3W7B - chains A and B; structure by X-ray diffraction, 2.71 A resolution.

Chain A (and B):
Protein: Formyltetrahydrofolate deformylase
From: Thermus thermophilus
Notes: EC 3.5.1.10; chain B of this document is another copy of the same molecule, construct and numbering; everything in this record applies to it too
Reference sequence: Q5SIP8 (Q5SIP8_THET8); numbering as in UniProt (aligned over 1-285)
Chain sequence (285 residues; each row starts with the number of its first residue):
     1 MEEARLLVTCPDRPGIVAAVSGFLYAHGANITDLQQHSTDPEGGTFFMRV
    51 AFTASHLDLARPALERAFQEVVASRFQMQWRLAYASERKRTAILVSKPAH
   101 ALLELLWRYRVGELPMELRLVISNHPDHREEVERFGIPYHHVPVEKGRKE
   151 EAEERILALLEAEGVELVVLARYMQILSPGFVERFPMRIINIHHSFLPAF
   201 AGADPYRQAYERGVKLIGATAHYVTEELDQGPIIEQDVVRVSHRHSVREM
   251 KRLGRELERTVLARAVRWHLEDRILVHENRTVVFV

Interface between chain A and chain B:
Pairs across the interface - 62 pairs, chain A then chain B:
  His-37(A) / His-243(B)  hydrogen bond (side chain-backbone)
  Thr-39(A) / Tyr-210(B)  hydrogen bond (backbone-side chain)
  Ser-195(A) / Leu-197(B)
  Phe-196(A) / Leu-197(B)
  Leu-197(A) / Ser-195(B)
  Leu-197(A) / Phe-196(B)
  Leu-197(A) / Leu-197(B)  hydrophobic
  Leu-197(A) / Ile-233(B)
  Leu-197(A) / Gln-236(B)  hydrogen bond (backbone-side chain)
  Tyr-210(A) / Thr-39(B)  hydrogen bond (side chain-backbone)
  Tyr-210(A) / Arg-280(B)  hydrogen bond (backbone-side chain)
  Glu-211(A) / Arg-280(B)  salt bridge
  Arg-212(A) / Asp-229(B)  salt bridge
  Arg-212(A) / Gln-230(B)  hydrogen bond (side chain-backbone)
  Arg-212(A) / Gly-231(B)  hydrogen bond (side chain-backbone)
  Arg-212(A) / Ile-233(B)
  Arg-212(A) / Asn-279(B)  hydrogen bond (side chain-backbone)
  Arg-212(A) / Arg-280(B)
  Gly-213(A) / Ile-233(B)
  Gly-213(A) / Arg-280(B)
  Val-214(A) / Gln-236(B)
  Lys-215(A) / Ile-233(B)
  Lys-215(A) / Ile-234(B)
  Lys-215(A) / Gln-236(B)  hydrogen bond (backbone-side chain)
  Lys-215(A) / Thr-281(B)  hydrogen bond (side chain-backbone)
  Leu-216(A) / Gln-236(B)
  Leu-216(A) / Asp-237(B)
  Leu-216(A) / Val-238(B)  hydrophobic
  Asp-229(A) / Arg-212(B)  salt bridge
  Gln-230(A) / Arg-212(B)  hydrogen bond (backbone-side chain)
  Gly-231(A) / Arg-212(B)  hydrogen bond (backbone-side chain)
  Ile-233(A) / Arg-212(B)
  Ile-233(A) / Gly-213(B)
  Ile-233(A) / Lys-215(B)
  Ile-234(A) / Lys-215(B)
  Glu-235(A) / Arg-240(B)  salt bridge
  Gln-236(A) / Leu-197(B)  hydrogen bond (side chain-backbone)
  Gln-236(A) / Val-214(B)
  Gln-236(A) / Lys-215(B)  hydrogen bond (side chain-backbone)
  Gln-236(A) / Leu-216(B)
  Gln-236(A) / Arg-240(B)  hydrogen bond (backbone-side chain)
  Asp-237(A) / Leu-216(B)
  Asp-237(A) / Arg-240(B)  salt bridge
  Val-238(A) / Leu-216(B)  hydrophobic
  Val-238(A) / Val-238(B)  hydrophobic
  Arg-240(A) / Glu-235(B)  salt bridge
  Arg-240(A) / Gln-236(B)  hydrogen bond (side chain-backbone)
  Arg-240(A) / Asp-237(B)  salt bridge
  Arg-240(A) / Arg-264(B)
  His-243(A) / His-37(B)  hydrogen bond (backbone-side chain)
  His-243(A) / Thr-281(B)
  His-243(A) / Val-282(B)
  His-243(A) / Val-283(B)  hydrogen bond (side chain-backbone)
  Arg-244(A) / His-37(B)
  Asn-279(A) / Arg-212(B)  hydrogen bond (backbone-side chain)
  Arg-280(A) / Tyr-210(B)  hydrogen bond (side chain-backbone)
  Arg-280(A) / Glu-211(B)  hydrogen bond (side chain-backbone)
  Arg-280(A) / Arg-212(B)
  Arg-280(A) / Gly-213(B)
  Thr-281(A) / Lys-215(B)  hydrogen bond (backbone-side chain)
  Val-282(A) / His-243(B)
  Val-283(A) / His-243(B)  hydrogen bond (backbone-side chain)
Interface residues without a listed pair, chain A (34 interface residues in all): Gln-35, Pro-198, Arg-264, Phe-284, Val-285
Interface residues without a listed pair, chain B (35 interface residues in all): Gln-35, Pro-198, Gly-218, Pro-232, Arg-244, Phe-284

Overview:
34 residues of chain A and 35 residues of chain B are in contact; the contacts include 23 hydrogen bonds and 7
salt bridges. Polar contacts include Glu-211(A)/Arg-280(B), Arg-212(A)/Asp-229(B) and Glu-235(A)/Arg-240(B).
Both chains are Formyltetrahydrofolate deformylase (Thermus thermophilus). Entry 3W7B (Crystal structure of
formyltetrahydrofolate deformylase from Thermus thermophilus HB8) was determined by X-ray diffraction (same
publication as 3AUF and 3AV3).
